PDB entry 4GOE | X-ray diffraction, 1.45 A resolution | chains A and B

Chain A (and B):
Name: Small glutamine-rich tetratricopeptide repeat-containing protein alpha
Organism: Homo sapiens
Notes: chain B of this document is another copy of the same molecule, construct and numbering; everything in this record applies to it too
UniProtKB: O43765 (SGTA_HUMAN); residue numbers follow UniProt; this construct covers 4-54
Chain sequence (52 residues; row label = number of the first residue in the row):
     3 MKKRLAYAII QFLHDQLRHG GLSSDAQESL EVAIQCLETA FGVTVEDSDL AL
Sequence notes: expression tag (3)
Glycans and other covalent adducts: beta-mercaptoethanol (BME) linked to C38
Curated features (UniProtKB/Swiss-Prot):
  - mutagenesis: C38 (C38A: Reduces tail-anchored proteins transfer)

Chain A / chain B interface:
Residue-residue contacts (37; chain A residue first):
  M3(A) with F14(B), hydrophobic; L15(B), hydrophobic; Q18(B), hydrogen bond (backbone-side chain); L24(B)
  L7(A) with F14(B), hydrophobic
  I11(A) with I11(B), hydrophobic
  F14(A) with K4(B); L7(B), hydrophobic; I11(B), hydrophobic
  L15(A) with L39(B), hydrophobic; F43(B), hydrophobic
  Q18(A) with M3(B); K4(B), hydrogen bond (side chain-backbone); F43(B)
  G22(A) with M3(B), hydrogen bond (backbone-backbone)
  L24(A) with M3(B), hydrophobic; A42(B)
  A28(A) with A42(B)
  S31(A) with C38(B); T41(B)
  L32(A) with L39(B), hydrophobic; A42(B), hydrophobic; F43(B), hydrophobic
  V34(A) with C38(B), hydrophobic
  A35(A) with A35(B); C38(B), hydrophobic; L39(B), hydrophobic
  C38(A) with S31(B); V34(B), hydrophobic; A35(B), hydrophobic
  L39(A) with L32(B), hydrophobic; A35(B), hydrophobic
  T41(A) with S31(B)
  A42(A) with A28(B); S31(B)
  F43(A) with L15(B), hydrophobic; L24(B), hydrophobic
Other interface residues (no listed pair), chain B (20 interface residues in all): A8, D27

In short:
18 residues of chain A and 20 residues of chain B are in contact, with 3 hydrogen bonds. Among the polar pairs
are M3(A)-Q18(B), Q18(A)-K4(B) and G22(A)-M3(B). UniProt lists one mutagenesis site on chain A.
Both chains are Small glutamine-rich tetratricopeptide repeat-containing protein alpha (Homo sapiens). Entry
4GOE (Crystal structure of the SGTA homodimerization domain with a covalent modification of a single C38) was
determined by X-ray diffraction, deposited together with 4GOC and 4GOD.
